2KA9 - chains A and C of the 3 polymer chains in the assembly; structure by solution NMR.

# Chain A
Protein: Disks large homolog 4
Source organism: Rattus norvegicus
Notes: fragment: N-terminal PDZ12 domain
Reference sequence: P31016 (DLG4_RAT); residues 1-189 here correspond to UniProt positions 61-249 (UniProt number = residue number + 60)
Chain sequence (189 residues; row label = number of the first residue in the row):
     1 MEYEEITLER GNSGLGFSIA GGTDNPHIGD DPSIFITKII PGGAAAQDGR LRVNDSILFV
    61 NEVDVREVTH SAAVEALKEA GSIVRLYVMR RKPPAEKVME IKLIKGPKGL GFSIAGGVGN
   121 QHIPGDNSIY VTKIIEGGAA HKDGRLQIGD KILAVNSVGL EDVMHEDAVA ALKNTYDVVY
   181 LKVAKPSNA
UniProt features mapped onto this chain:
  - modified residue: Ser-13 (Phosphoserine), Ser-82 (Phosphoserine), Tyr-180 (Phosphotyrosine)
What the authors report for this chain:
  - specificity-determining residues: His-70, His-165

# Chain C
Protein: cypin peptide
Chain sequence (9 residues; numbered 1 to 9; the number before each row is that of its first residue):
     1 QVVPFSSSV

# Interface between chain A and chain C
Residue-residue contacts - 15 pairs, chain A then chain C:
  Lys-108(A) with Val-9(C)
  Gly-109(A) with Val-9(C)
  Leu-110(A) with Val-9(C)
  Gly-111(A) with Val-9(C)
  Phe-112(A) with Ser-7(C); Ser-8(C); Val-9(C)
  Ser-113(A) with Ser-6(C); Ser-7(C); Ser-8(C)
  Ile-114(A) with Ser-7(C)
  Asn-120(A) with Pro-4(C)
  Thr-132(A) with Ser-6(C)
  Val-169(A) with Ser-7(C)
  Leu-172(A) with Val-9(C)
Also at the interface, not in a pair above, chain A (12 interface residues in all): Ala-115
Also at the interface, not in a pair above, chain C (6 interface residues in all): Val-3
From the paper, about this interface:
  - interface residues, chain A: Leu-110(A), Phe-112(A), Leu-172(A)

# In short
Chain A and chain C form an interface of 12 and 6 residues respectively. From the paper: interface residues
Leu-110(A), Phe-112(A) and Leu-172(A); specificity determinants His-70(A) and His-165(A).
Chain A is Disks large homolog 4 (Rattus norvegicus) and chain C is cypin peptide; the structure, Solution
structure of PSD-95 PDZ12 complexed with cypin peptide, was determined by solution NMR.
